5VNV - chain A; structure by X-ray diffraction, 1.40 A resolution.

Chain A:
Protein: Nb.b201
Source organism: synthetic construct
Sequence (120 residues; row label = number of the first residue in the row):
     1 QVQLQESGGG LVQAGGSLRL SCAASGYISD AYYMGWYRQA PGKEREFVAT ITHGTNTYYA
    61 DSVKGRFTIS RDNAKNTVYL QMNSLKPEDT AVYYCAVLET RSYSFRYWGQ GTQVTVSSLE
Disulfides: Cys-22/Cys-95
Metal / ion sites: K+ site 1: Gln-13, Tyr-27, Asp-30, Glu-120; K+ site 2: Ile-28, Asn-73, Asn-76; K+ site 3: His-53, Thr-55, Asn-56, Gly-65; K+ site 4: Thr-57 (together with formate)

Overview:
Gln-13, Tyr-27, Asp-30 and Glu-120 form the K+ site 1. Ile-28, Asn-73 and Asn-76 form the K+ site 2.
Chain A is Nb.b201 (synthetic construct); the structure, Crystal structure of Nb.b201, was determined by X-ray
diffraction together with 5VNW from the same study.
